PDB entry 8B3O | electron microscopy, 2.97 A resolution | chains FFF and GGG of the 45 polymer chains in the assembly

# Chain FFF (and GGG)
Name: Attachment protein G3P
From: Enterobacteria phage f1
Notes: chain GGG of this document is another copy of the same molecule, construct and numbering; everything in this record applies to it too
Reference sequence: P69169 (G3P_BPF1); residues 1-406 here correspond to UniProt positions 19-424 (UniProt number = residue number + 18)
Chain sequence (406 residues; row label = number of the first residue in the row):
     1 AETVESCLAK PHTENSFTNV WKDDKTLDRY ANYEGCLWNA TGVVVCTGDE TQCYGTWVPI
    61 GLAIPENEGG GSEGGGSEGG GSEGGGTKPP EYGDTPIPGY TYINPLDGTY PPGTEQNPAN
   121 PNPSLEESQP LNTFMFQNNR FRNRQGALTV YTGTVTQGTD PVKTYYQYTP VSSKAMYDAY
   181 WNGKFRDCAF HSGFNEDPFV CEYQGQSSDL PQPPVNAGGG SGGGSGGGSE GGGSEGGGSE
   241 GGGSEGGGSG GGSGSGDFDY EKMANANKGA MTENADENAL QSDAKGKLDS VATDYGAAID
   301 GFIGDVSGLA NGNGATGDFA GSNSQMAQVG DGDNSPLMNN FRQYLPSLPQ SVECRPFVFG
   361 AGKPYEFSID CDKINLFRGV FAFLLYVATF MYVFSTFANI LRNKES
Unresolved in the structure: 1-256, 405-406
UniProt features mapped onto this chain:
  - region: Glu68 to Gly86 (G1 (Gly-rich linker)), Thr87 to Pro123 (Hinge), Gly218 to Gly256 (G2 (Gly-rich linker)), Glu235 to Ser244 (Not essential for gene 3 function)
What the authors report for this chain:
  - self-association interface (contacts with another copy of this molecule); pairs are residue here / residue on that copy: Asn399-Arg402 (backbone contact)

# Chain FFF / chain GGG interface
Residue-residue contacts (24; chain FFF residue first):
  Asp259(FFF) with Tyr260(GGG), hydrogen bond (backbone-side chain)
  Lys262(FFF) with Tyr260(GGG)
  Met263(FFF) with Tyr260(GGG); Met263(GGG), hydrophobic
  Ala266(FFF) with Ala264(GGG)
  Asn267(FFF) with Ala264(GGG); Asn267(GGG)
  Ala270(FFF) with Lys268(GGG), hydrogen bond (backbone-side chain)
  Met338(FFF) with Phe394(GGG), hydrophobic; Phe397(GGG), hydrophobic
  Phe341(FFF) with Phe390(GGG); Val393(GGG), hydrophobic; Phe394(GGG), hydrophobic
  Tyr344(FFF) with Tyr386(GGG), hydrogen bond (backbone-side chain); Phe390(GGG)
  Leu345(FFF) with Phe390(GGG), hydrophobic
  Pro346(FFF) with Phe383(GGG), hydrophobic; Val387(GGG), hydrophobic
  Leu348(FFF) with Phe383(GGG), hydrophobic
  Asn399(FFF) with Arg402(GGG), hydrogen bond (backbone-side chain)
  Asn403(FFF) with Arg402(GGG)
  Lys404(FFF) with Asn399(GGG); Arg402(GGG); Lys404(GGG)
Interface residues without a listed pair, chain FFF (19 interface residues in all): Phe258, Met271, Leu337, Ile400
Interface residues without a listed pair, chain GGG (19 interface residues in all): Phe258, Met271, Leu401, Asn403

# Overview
The chain FFF/chain GGG interface involves 19 residues from each chain, with 4 hydrogen bonds. Polar pairs
include Asp259(FFF)-Tyr260(GGG), Ala270(FFF)-Lys268(GGG) and Tyr344(FFF)-Tyr386(GGG). The paper reports a
self-association interface involving Asn399(FFF).
Chain FFF and chain GGG are both Attachment protein G3P (Enterobacteria phage f1); the structure, CryoEM
structure of the pointy tip (proteins pIII/pVI/pVIII) from the f1 filamentous bacteriophage, was determined by
electron microscopy together with 8B3P and 8B3Q from the same study.
